PDB entry 4ZM0 | X-ray diffraction, 3.17 A resolution | chains A and H of the 4 polymer chains in the assembly

# Chain A
Molecule: Antitoxin phd
From: Enterobacteria phage P1
UniProt: Q06253 (PHD_BPP1); residues 1-73 here = UniProt positions 1-73
Sequence (73 residues; row label = number of the first residue in the row):
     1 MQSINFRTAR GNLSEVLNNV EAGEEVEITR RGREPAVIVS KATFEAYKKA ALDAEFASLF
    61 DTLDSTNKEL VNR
Not modelled in the structure: 56-73
Residues lining bound ligands: tris-hydroxymethyl-methyl-ammonium (144): Gly-11, Asn-12, Glu-15
UniProt features mapped onto this chain:
  - region: Ala-50 to Arg-73 (Sufficient for antitoxin activity, its presence prevents formation of a doc-EF-Tu complex)

# Chain H
Molecule: 14-nt DNA strand
Sequence (14 nucleotides; row label = number of the first residue in the row):
     1 CATGTGTACA CAAG
Residues lining bound ligands: tris-hydroxymethyl-methyl-ammonium (144): DA12, DA13, DG14

# Interface between chain A and chain H
Residue-residue contacts - 17 pairs, chain A then chain H:
  Asn-5(A) with DG4(H), phosphate contact
  Phe-6(A) with DG4(H), hydrogen bond to the phosphate; DT5(H), base contact
  Arg-7(A) with DT3(H), base contact; DG4(H), hydrogen bond to the phosphate; DT5(H), base contact
  Arg-10(A) with DT5(H), hydrogen bond to the base; DG6(H), hydrogen bond to the base; DT7(H), hydrogen bond to the base
  Thr-29(A) with DG4(H), phosphate contact
  Arg-30(A) with DG4(H), phosphate contact; DT5(H), salt bridge to the phosphate
  Arg-31(A) with DA2(H), base contact; DT3(H), hydrogen bond to the base; DG4(H), hydrogen bond to the sugar
  Arg-33(A) with DG4(H), hydrogen bond to the phosphate; DT5(H), salt bridge to the phosphate

# Summary
The interface between chain A and chain H involves 8 residues on one side and 6 on the other; the contacts
include 8 hydrogen bonds and 2 salt bridges. Polar pairs include Arg-10(A)/DT5(H), Arg-10(A)/DG6(H) and
Arg-10(A)/DT7(H). Chain A binds tris-hydroxymethyl-methyl-ammonium. Chain H binds
tris-hydroxymethyl-methyl-ammonium.
Here chain A is Antitoxin phd (Enterobacteria phage P1) and chain H is a 14-nt DNA strand. Entry 4ZM0
(Antitoxin Phd from phage P1 in complex with its operator DNA inverted repeat) was determined by X-ray
diffraction together with 4ZLX and 4ZM2 from the same study.
